PDB entry 7L70 | electron microscopy, 2.80 A resolution | chains E and I of the 10 polymer chains in the assembly

# Chain E
Name: Translation initiation factor eIF-2B subunit delta
Source organism: Homo sapiens
Reference sequence: Q9UI10 (EI2BD_HUMAN); residue numbers follow UniProt; this construct covers 1-523
Amino-acid sequence (523 residues; each row starts with the number of its first residue):
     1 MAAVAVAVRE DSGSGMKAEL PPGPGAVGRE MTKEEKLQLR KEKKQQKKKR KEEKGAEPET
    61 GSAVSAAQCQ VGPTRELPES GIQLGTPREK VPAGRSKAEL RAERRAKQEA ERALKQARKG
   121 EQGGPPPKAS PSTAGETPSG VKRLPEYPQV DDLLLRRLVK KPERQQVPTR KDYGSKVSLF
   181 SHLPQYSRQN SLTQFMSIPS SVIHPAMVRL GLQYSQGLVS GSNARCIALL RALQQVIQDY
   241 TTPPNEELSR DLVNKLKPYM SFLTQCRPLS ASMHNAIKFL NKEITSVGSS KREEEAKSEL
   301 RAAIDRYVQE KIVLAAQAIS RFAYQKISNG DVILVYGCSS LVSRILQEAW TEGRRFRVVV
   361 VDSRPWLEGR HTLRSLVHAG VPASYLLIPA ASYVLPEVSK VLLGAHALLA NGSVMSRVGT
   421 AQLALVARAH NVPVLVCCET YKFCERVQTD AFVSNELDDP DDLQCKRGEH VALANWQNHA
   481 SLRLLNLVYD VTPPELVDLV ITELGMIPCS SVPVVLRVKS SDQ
Not modelled in the structure: 1-166, 518-523
UniProt features mapped onto this chain:
  - region: R170 to L179 (May bind the chemical integrated stress response (ISR) inhibitor ISRIB)
  - modified residue: A2 (N-acetylalanine), S12 (Phosphoserine), T86 (Phosphothreonine), S130 (Phosphoserine)
  - natural variant: R209 (R209Q: In VWM4), A228 (A228V: In VWM4), L269 (L269R: In VWM4), R357 (R357Q: In VWM4), R374 (R374C: In VWM4), C465 (C465R: In VWM4), Y489 (Y489H: In VWM4)
What the authors report for this chain:
  - conformationally variable residues: L179

# Chain I
Name: Translation initiation factor eIF-2B subunit gamma
Source organism: Homo sapiens
Reference sequence: Q9NR50 (EI2BG_HUMAN); residue numbers follow UniProt; this construct covers 1-452
Amino-acid sequence (452 residues; row label = number of the first residue in the row):
     1 MEFQAVVMAV GGGSRMTDLT SSIPKPLLPV GNKPLIWYPL NLLERVGFEE VIVVTTRDVQ
    61 KALCAEFKMK MKPDIVCIPD DADMGTADSL RYIYPKLKTD VLVLSCDLIT DVALHEVVDL
   121 FRAYDASLAM LMRKGQDSIE PVPGQKGKKK AVEQRDFIGV DSTGKRLLFM ANEADLDEEL
   181 VIKGSILQKH PRIRFHTGLV DAHLYCLKKY IVDFLMENGS ITSIRSELIP YLVRKQFSSA
   241 SSQQGQEEKE EDLKKKELKS LDIYSFIKEA NTLNLAPYDA CWNACRGDRW EDLSRSQVRC
   301 YVHIMKEGLC SRVSTLGLYM EANRQVPKLL SALCPEEPPV HSSAQIVSKH LVGVDSLIGP
   361 ETQIGEKSSI KRSVIGSSCL IKDRVTITNC LLMNSVTVEE GSNIQGSVIC NNAVIEKGAD
   421 IKDCLIGSGQ RIEAKAKRVN EVIVGNDQLM EI
Not modelled in the structure: 11-23, 61-84, 136-156, 236-296, 335-452
UniProt features mapped onto this chain:
  - modified residue: M1 (N-acetylmethionine), S260 (Phosphoserine)
  - natural variant: L27 (L27Q: In VWM3), G47 (G47E: In VWM3), A87 (A87V: In VWM3), R225 (R225Q: In VWM3), I346 (I346T: In VWM3)

# Interface between chain E and chain I
Contacting residue pairs (29):
  T193(E) - D119(I)
  T193(E) - R122(I)  hydrogen bond
  Q194(E) - H115(I)
  S197(E) - R122(I)  hydrogen bond (backbone-side chain)
  I198(E) - E2(I)
  I198(E) - F3(I)  hydrophobic
  I198(E) - F48(I)  hydrophobic
  I198(E) - L114(I)  hydrophobic
  I198(E) - H115(I)
  I198(E) - V118(I)  hydrophobic
  I198(E) - R122(I)  hydrogen bond (backbone-side chain)
  P199(E) - V46(I)
  P199(E) - G47(I)
  P199(E) - F48(I)
  S200(E) - E2(I)
  S200(E) - R122(I)  hydrogen bond
  P205(E) - E2(I)
  V208(E) - R122(I)
  R209(E) - E2(I)  salt bridge
  R209(E) - F121(I)  hydrogen bond (side chain-backbone)
  R209(E) - R122(I)
  R209(E) - D125(I)  salt bridge
  R209(E) - K208(I)
  L212(E) - D119(I)
  L212(E) - R122(I)
  Q213(E) - A123(I)
  Q216(E) - A123(I)
  Q216(E) - Y124(I)
  L218(E) - A123(I)
Also at the interface, not in a pair above, chain E (15 interface residues in all): S191, M196
Also at the interface, not in a pair above, chain I (16 interface residues in all): M1

# Summary
The interface between chain E and chain I involves 15 residues on one side and 16 on the other; the contacts
include 5 hydrogen bonds and 2 salt bridges. Polar contacts include R209(E)-E2(I), R209(E)-D125(I) and
T193(E)-R122(I). The paper reports conformational variability at L179(E).
Here chain E is Translation initiation factor eIF-2B subunit delta and chain I is Translation initiation
factor eIF-2B subunit gamma, both from Homo sapiens. Entry 7L70 (The eukaryotic translation initiation factor
2B from Homo sapiens in its apo form) was determined by electron microscopy, deposited together with 7L7G.
